PDB entry 5LMP | electron microscopy, 5.35 A resolution (low resolution: residue-level contacts below are approximate; hydrogen-bond / salt-bridge calls are withheld) | chains A and Q of the 24 polymer chains in the assembly

== Chain A ==
Molecule: 16S rRNA
From: Thermus thermophilus HB8
Sequence (1522 nucleotides; numbered 0 to 1544 plus 21 insertion-coded residues; 44 numbers in that range are skipped by the numbering (no residue carries them; nothing is unmodelled there); the number before each row is that of its first residue; a row labelled like 189A-189L holds insertion residues (189A, then the next letters in order); numbering starts at 0):
     0 UUUGUUGGAGAGUUUGAUCCUGGCUCAGGGUGAACGCUGGCGGCGUGCCU
    50 AAGACAUGCAAGUCGUGCGGGCCG
    76 CGGGGUUUU
    88 ACUCCG
    96 UGGUCAGCGGCGGACGGGUGAGUAACGCGUGGGU
  129A G
   130 ACCUACCCGGAAGAGGGGGACAACCCGGGGAAACUCGGGCUAAUCCCCCA
   180 UGUGGACCCG
189A-189L CCCCUUGGGGUG
   190 UGUCCAAAGGGCUUU
   216 GCCCGCUUCCGGAUGGGCCCGCGUCCCAUCAGCUAGUUGGUGGGGUAAUG
   266 GCCCACCAAGGCGACGACGGGUAGCCGGUCUGAGAGGAUGGCCGGCCACA
   316 GGGGCACUGAGACACGGGCCCCACUCCUACGGGAGGCAGCAGUUAGGAAU
   366 CUUCCGCAAUGGGCGCAAGCCUGACGGAGCGACGCCGCUUGGAGGAAGAA
   416 GCCCUUCGGGGUGUAAACUCCUGA
   441 ACCCGGGACGAAACCCCC
   460 GA
   470 CGAGGGGA
   479 CUGACGGUACCGGGGUAA
   498 UAGCGCCGGCCAACUCCGUGCCAGCAGCCGCGGUAAUACGGAGGGCGCGA
   548 GCGUUACCCGGAUUCACUGGGCGUAAAGGGCGUGUAGGCGGCCUGGGGCG
   598 UCCCAUGUGAAAGACCACGGCUCAACCGUGGGGGAGCGUGGGAUACGCUC
   648 AGGCUAGACGGUGGGAGAGGGUGGUGGAAUUCCCGGAGUAGCGGUGAAAU
   698 GCGCAGAUACCGGGAGGAACGCCGAUGGCGAAGGCAGCCACCUGGUCCAC
   748 CCGUGACGCUGAGGCGCGAAAGCGUGGGGAGCAAACCGGAUUAGAUACCC
   798 GGGUAGUCCACGCCCUAAACGAUGCGCGCUAGGUCUCUGGGUCU
   848 CCUGGGGGCCGAAGCUAACGCGUUAAGCGCGCCGCCUGGGGAGUACGGCC
   898 GCAAGGCUGAAACUCAAAGGAAUUGACGGGGGCCCGCACAAGCGGUGGAG
   948 CAUGUGGUUUAAUUCGAAGCAACGCGAAGAACCUUACCAGGCCUUGACAU
   998 GCUA
 1001A G
  1002 GGAACCCGGGUGAAAGCCUGGGGUGCCCC
1030A-1030D GCGA
  1031 GGGGAGCCCUAGCACAGGUGCUGCAUGGCCGUCGUCAGCUCGUGCCGUGA
  1081 GGUGUUGGGUUAAGUCCCGCAACGAGCGCAACCCCCGCCGUUAGUUGCCA
  1131 GCGGUUCGGCCGGGCACUCUAACGGGACUGCCCGCG
  1168 AAAGCGGGAGGAAGGAGGGGACGACGUCUGGUCAGCAUGGCCCUUACGGC
  1218 CUGGGCGACACACGUGCUACAAUGCCCACUACAAAGCGAUGCCACCCGGC
  1268 AACGGGGAGCUAAUCGCAAAAAGGUGGGCCCAGUUCGGAUUGGGGUCUGC
  1318 AACCCGACCCCAUGAAGCCGGAAUCGCUAGUAAUCGCGGAUCAGCC
 1363A A
  1364 UGCCGCGGUGAAUACGUUCCCGGGCCUUGUACACACCGCCCGUCACGCCA
  1414 UGGGAGCGGGCUCUACCCGAAGUCGCCGG
1442A-1442B GA
  1443 GCCUA
  1452 C
  1456 GGGCAGGCGCCGAGGGUAGGGCCCGUGACUGGGGCGAAGUCGUAACAAGG
  1506 UAGCUGUACCGGAAGGUGCGGCUGGAUCACCUCCUUUCU
Unresolved in the structure: 0-4, 1533, 1543-1544
Ion coordination: Mg2+ site 1 near U13 (its only coordinating residue here); Mg2+ site 2 near G21 (its only coordinating residue here); Mg2+ site 3: C48, G115; Mg2+ site 4 near A53 (its only coordinating residue here); Mg2+ site 5 near A59 (its only coordinating residue here); Mg2+ site 6 near G64 (its only coordinating residue here); Mg2+ site 7 near G107 (its only coordinating residue here); Mg2+ site 8: A109, G331; Mg2+ site 9: G117, G289; Mg2+ site 10: C121, G124, U125; Mg2+ site 11 near A195 (its only coordinating residue here); Mg2+ site 12 near G251 (its only coordinating residue here); 42 more Mg2+ sites not listed

== Chain Q ==
Protein: 30S ribosomal protein S17
From: Thermus thermophilus (strain HB8 / ATCC 27634 / DSM 579)
UniProtKB: Q5SHP7 (RS17_THET8); residue numbers follow UniProt; this construct covers 1-105
Chain sequence (105 residues; row label = number of the first residue in the row):
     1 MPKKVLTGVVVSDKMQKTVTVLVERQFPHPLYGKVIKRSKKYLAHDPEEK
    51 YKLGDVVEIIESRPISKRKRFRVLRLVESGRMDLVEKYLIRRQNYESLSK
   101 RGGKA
Unresolved in the structure: 1, 101-105

== Chain A / chain Q interface ==
Contacting residue pairs (95):
  G127(A) with Pro2(Q); Glu61(Q)
  G128(A) with Pro2(Q); Lys3(Q)
  A130(A) with Arg63(Q); Pro64(Q)
  U189F(A) with Ser62(Q); Arg63(Q); Arg72(Q)
  G189G(A) with Arg63(Q)
  C234(A) with Arg70(Q)
  C235(A) with Glu61(Q); Arg70(Q); Phe71(Q)
  G236(A) with Lys4(Q); Lys40(Q); Tyr42(Q)
  C237(A) with Arg25(Q); Lys40(Q); Tyr42(Q)
  G238(A) with Arg25(Q); Phe27(Q)
  A246(A) with Ser99(Q); Lys100(Q)
  G247(A) with Ser99(Q); Lys100(Q)
  U252(A) with Lys67(Q)
  U253(A) with Lys67(Q)
  G254(A) with Met15(Q); Gln16(Q); Thr18(Q); Ser66(Q); Lys67(Q); Arg68(Q); Lys69(Q)
  G255(A) with Gln16(Q); Lys17(Q); His45(Q); Ile65(Q); Ser66(Q); Lys69(Q)
  U256(A) with Lys17(Q)
  U264(A) with Arg63(Q); Pro64(Q)
  G265(A) with Arg63(Q); Pro64(Q); Ile65(Q); Ser66(Q); Lys67(Q); Arg70(Q)
  G266(A) with Ile65(Q); Lys67(Q)
  C267(A) with Lys67(Q)
  A273(A) with Gln16(Q)
  G275(A) with Lys14(Q); Met15(Q)
  G276(A) with Ser12(Q); Met15(Q); Thr20(Q); Arg68(Q)
  C277(A) with Thr20(Q); Lys41(Q); Leu43(Q); Arg68(Q)
  G278(A) with Lys41(Q); Arg92(Q); Tyr95(Q)
  A279(A) with Tyr95(Q); Leu98(Q)
  C280(A) with Lys37(Q); Arg38(Q); Ser39(Q); Arg91(Q)
  G301(A) with Leu31(Q)
  C564(A) with Leu31(Q); Tyr32(Q)
  U582(A) with Ile90(Q); Asn94(Q)
  A583(A) with Arg91(Q); Asn94(Q)
  G584(A) with Lys87(Q)
  G585(A) with Lys34(Q); Lys37(Q)
  C586(A) with Lys34(Q)
  U598(A) with Pro28(Q)
  G635(A) with Pro2(Q); Lys4(Q)
  U636(A) with Pro2(Q)
  C647(A) with Arg81(Q)
  G760(A) with Asn94(Q); Ser97(Q); Leu98(Q)
  G761(A) with Ser97(Q)
  G895(A) with Lys100(Q)
  C896(A) with Lys100(Q)
Also at the interface, not in a pair above, chain A (47 interface residues in all): G281, A300, G597, C645
Also at the interface, not in a pair above, chain Q (51 interface residues in all): Gln26, Val35, Glu78, Tyr88

== In short ==
Chain A and chain Q form an interface of 47 and 51 residues respectively. C48(A) and G115(A) form the Mg2+
site 3. A109(A) and G331(A) form the Mg2+ site 8.
Here chain A is 16S rRNA (Thermus thermophilus HB8) and chain Q is 30S ribosomal protein S17 (Thermus
thermophilus (strain HB8 / ATCC 27634 / DSM 579)). Entry 5LMP (Structure of bacterial 30S-IF1-IF3-mRNA
translation pre-initiation complex (state-1C)) was determined by electron microscopy together with 5LMN, 5LMO,
5LMQ, 5LMR, 5LMS, 5LMT, 5LMU and 5LMV from the same study.
